Entry 4GO2 (X-ray diffraction, 2.28 A resolution); this record covers chains B and C of the 4 polymer chains in the assembly.

# Chain B (and C)
Name: Cytosolic 10-formyltetrahydrofolate dehydrogenase
From: Rattus norvegicus
Notes: EC 1.5.1.6; fragment: C-terminal domain, residues 397-902; chain C of this document is another copy of the same molecule, construct and numbering; everything in this record applies to it too
UniProt: P28037 (AL1L1_RAT); residues 397-902 here = UniProt positions 397-902
Sequence (517 residues; numbered 386 to 902; the number before each row is that of its first residue):
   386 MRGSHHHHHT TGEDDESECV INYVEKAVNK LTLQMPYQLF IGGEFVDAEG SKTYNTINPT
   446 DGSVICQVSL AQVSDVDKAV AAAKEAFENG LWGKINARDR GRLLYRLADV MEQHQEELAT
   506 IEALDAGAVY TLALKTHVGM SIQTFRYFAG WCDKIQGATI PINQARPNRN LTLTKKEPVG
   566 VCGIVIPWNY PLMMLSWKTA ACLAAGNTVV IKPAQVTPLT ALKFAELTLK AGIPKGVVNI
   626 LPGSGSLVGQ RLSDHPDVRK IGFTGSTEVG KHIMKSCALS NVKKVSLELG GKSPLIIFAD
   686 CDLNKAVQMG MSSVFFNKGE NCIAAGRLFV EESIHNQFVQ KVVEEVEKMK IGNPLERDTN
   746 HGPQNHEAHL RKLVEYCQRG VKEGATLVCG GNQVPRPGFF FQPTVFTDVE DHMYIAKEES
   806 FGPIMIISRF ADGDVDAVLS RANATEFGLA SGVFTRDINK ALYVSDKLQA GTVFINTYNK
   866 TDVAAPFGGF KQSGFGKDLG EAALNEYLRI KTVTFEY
Unresolved in the structure: 386-404
Construct notes: expression tag (386-396)
Small-molecule neighbours: Thio-NADP (TAP; 7-thionicotinamide-adenine-dinucleotide phosphate): V570, I571, P572, W573, K597, P598, A599, Q600, G628, S629, G630, S631, G634, Q635, F648, T649, G650, S651, V654, H657, I658, E673, L674, G675, G676, C707, H754, E804, S805, F806
From the paper describing this entry:
  - catalytic residues: E673, C707 (citing earlier work)

# Chain B / chain C interface
Residue-residue contacts - 45 pairs, chain B then chain C:
  N481(B) with N548(C), hydrogen bond; Q549(C), hydrogen bond (side chain-backbone)
  A482(B) with P546(C), hydrophobic
  R483(B) with N548(C), hydrogen bond
  D538(B) with P546(C)
  I540(B) with P546(C)
  Q541(B) with A543(C); T544(C); I545(C)
  G542(B) with G542(C); A543(C); T544(C), hydrogen bond (backbone-backbone)
  A543(B) with Q541(C); G542(C); T544(C)
  T544(B) with Q541(C); G542(C), hydrogen bond (backbone-backbone); A543(C); L558(C); T559(C), hydrogen bond (side chain-backbone)
  I545(B) with Q541(C)
  P546(B) with D538(C); I540(C)
  N548(B) with N481(C), hydrogen bond; R483(C), hydrogen bond
  Q549(B) with N481(C), hydrogen bond (backbone-side chain)
  L558(B) with T544(C); L558(C), hydrophobic
  T559(B) with T544(C), hydrogen bond (backbone-side chain)
  T840(B) with I843(C)
  R841(B) with R841(C); D842(C), salt bridge; I843(C), hydrogen bond (backbone-backbone); N844(C)
  D842(B) with R841(C), salt bridge
  I843(B) with T840(C); R841(C), hydrogen bond (backbone-backbone); I843(C), hydrophobic; A846(C), hydrophobic; I860(C), hydrophobic; N861(C)
  N844(B) with R841(C)
  A846(B) with I843(C), hydrophobic
  I860(B) with I843(C), hydrophobic
  N861(B) with I843(C)
Interface residues without a listed pair, chain B (29 interface residues in all): C537, K539, I547, L556, K560, Y902
Interface residues without a listed pair, chain C (28 interface residues in all): A482, C537, K539, I547, L556, K560

# Overview
The interface between chain B and chain C involves 29 residues on one side and 28 on the other; the contacts
include 12 hydrogen bonds and 2 salt bridges. Polar contacts include R841(B)-D842(C), N481(B)-N548(C) and
N481(B)-Q549(C). Chain B binds Thio-NADP. From the paper: catalytic residues E673(B) and C707(B).
Both chains are Cytosolic 10-formyltetrahydrofolate dehydrogenase (Rattus norvegicus). Entry 4GO2 (Crystal
structure of the c-terminal domain of 10'formyltetrahydrofolate dehydrogenase in complex with Thio-NADP) was
determined by X-ray diffraction together with 4GNZ and 4GO0 from the same study.
